PDB entry 2TRC | X-ray diffraction, 2.40 A resolution | chains B and G of the 3 polymer chains in the assembly

# Chain B
Name: Transducin
Source organism: Bos taurus
Notes: fragment: lys-c resistant fragment, the gamma subunit cleaved after residue 68
UniProtKB: P62871 (GBB1_BOVIN); residue numbers follow UniProt; this construct covers 1-340
Sequence (340 residues; row label = number of the first residue in the row):
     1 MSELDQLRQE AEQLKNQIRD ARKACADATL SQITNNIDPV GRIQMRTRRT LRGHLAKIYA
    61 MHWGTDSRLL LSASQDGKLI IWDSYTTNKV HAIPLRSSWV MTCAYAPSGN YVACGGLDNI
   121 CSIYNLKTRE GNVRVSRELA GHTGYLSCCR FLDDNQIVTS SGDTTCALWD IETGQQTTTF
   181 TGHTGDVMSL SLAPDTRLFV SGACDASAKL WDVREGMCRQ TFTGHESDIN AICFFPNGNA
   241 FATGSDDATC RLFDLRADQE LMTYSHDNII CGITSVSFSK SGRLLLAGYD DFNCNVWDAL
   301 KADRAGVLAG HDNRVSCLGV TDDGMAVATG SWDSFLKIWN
Bound ions: Gd ion near Gln44 (its only coordinating residue here)
Swiss-Prot annotation at these positions:
  - modified residue: Ser2 (N-acetylserine), His266 (Phosphohistidine)

# Chain G
Name: Transducin
Source organism: Bos taurus
Notes: fragment: lys-c resistant fragment, the gamma subunit cleaved after residue 68
UniProtKB: P02698 (GBG1_BOVIN); residues 502-568 here correspond to UniProt positions 1-67 (UniProt number = residue number - 501)
Sequence (68 residues; each row starts with the number of its first residue):
   501 MPVINIEDLT EKDKLKMEVD QLKKEVTLER MLVSKCCEEF RDYVEERSGE DPLVKGIPED
   561 KNPFKELK
Bound ions: Gd ion site 1: Asp542, Glu546; Gd ion site 2 near Asp542 (its only coordinating residue here)

# Interface between chain B and chain G
Pairs across the interface (102; chain B residue first):
  Ser2(B) with Lys512(G)
  Leu4(B) with Lys512(G)
  Leu7(B) with Lys512(G); Val519(G)
  Glu10(B) with Lys523(G), salt bridge
  Ala11(B) with Val519(G); Leu522(G)
  Leu14(B) with Val519(G); Leu522(G), hydrophobic; Lys523(G); Val526(G), hydrophobic
  Lys15(B) with Glu518(G), salt bridge; Leu522(G)
  Ile18(B) with Leu522(G), hydrophobic; Val526(G), hydrophobic; Arg530(G)
  Ala21(B) with Arg530(G)
  Arg22(B) with Arg530(G)
  Cys25(B) with Met531(G); Leu532(G); Val533(G), hydrogen bond (backbone-backbone)
  Asp27(B) with Leu532(G); Val533(G); Ser534(G), hydrogen bond (side chain-backbone)
  Ala28(B) with Val533(G)
  Leu30(B) with Cys537(G), hydrophobic; Phe540(G), hydrophobic
  Ile37(B) with Arg541(G); Glu545(G)
  Ile43(B) with Leu553(G); Val554(G)
  Met45(B) with Leu553(G), hydrophobic
  Arg48(B) with Asn562(G); Phe564(G)
  Arg49(B) with Phe564(G), hydrogen bond (side chain-backbone); Lys565(G), hydrogen bond (side chain-backbone); Leu567(G)
  Ser84(B) with Phe564(G)
  Tyr85(B) with Pro563(G); Phe564(G), hydrophobic
  Thr165(B) with Glu507(G)
  Gln176(B) with Ile504(G)
  Thr177(B) with Pro502(G); Val503(G); Ile504(G)
  Thr178(B) with Pro502(G); Val503(G)
  Thr179(B) with Val503(G), hydrogen bond (backbone-backbone); Ile504(G); Asn505(G)
  Thr181(B) with Glu507(G)
  Gly216(B) with Val503(G)
  Met217(B) with Lys524(G)
  Cys218(B) with Gln521(G), hydrogen bond (backbone-side chain); Lys524(G)
  Gln220(B) with Glu525(G); Leu528(G)
  Thr221(B) with Glu525(G), hydrogen bond
  Phe235(B) with Phe540(G), hydrophobic; Tyr543(G), hydrophobic; Val544(G), hydrophobic
  Pro236(B) with Tyr543(G)
  Asn237(B) with Tyr543(G)
  Leu252(B) with Phe540(G), hydrophobic
  Asp254(B) with Cys536(G), hydrogen bond
  Arg256(B) with Arg530(G); Met531(G), hydrogen bond (backbone-backbone); Cys536(G); Glu539(G), salt bridge
  Ala257(B) with Met531(G); Cys536(G), hydrophobic
  Asp258(B) with Leu528(G); Arg530(G), salt bridge
  Gln259(B) with Val533(G)
  Leu261(B) with Cys536(G), hydrophobic
  Ser279(B) with Asp551(G), hydrogen bond
  Lys280(B) with Asp551(G)
  Ser281(B) with Tyr543(G); Val544(G); Arg547(G); Ser548(G); Asp551(G), hydrogen bond
  Arg283(B) with Val544(G); Ser548(G)
  Leu284(B) with Leu553(G)
  Leu300(B) with Phe540(G), hydrophobic; Arg541(G); Val544(G), hydrophobic
  Asp323(B) with Pro552(G)
  Gly324(B) with Pro552(G); Leu553(G)
  Met325(B) with Pro552(G), hydrophobic; Leu553(G); Ile557(G); Lys561(G); Pro563(G)
  Ala326(B) with Phe564(G), hydrophobic
  Val327(B) with Leu553(G), hydrophobic
  Ile338(B) with Phe564(G), hydrophobic
  Asn340(B) with Ile557(G); Asn562(G), hydrogen bond; Phe564(G)
Also at the interface, not in a pair above, chain B (73 interface residues in all): Arg8, Gln17, Ala24, Ala26, Thr29, Thr34, Val40, Trp63, Ser67, Thr86, Asp163, Thr164, Thr184, Arg219, Gly282, Ala299, Val320, Trp339
Also at the interface, not in a pair above, chain G (44 interface residues in all): Leu515, Lys516, Glu566

# In short
73 residues of chain B and 44 residues of chain G are in contact, with 12 hydrogen bonds and 4 salt bridges.
Among the polar pairs are Glu10(B)-Lys523(G), Lys15(B)-Glu518(G) and Arg256(B)-Glu539(G). Asp542(G) and
Glu546(G) form the Gd ion site 1.
Here chain B is Transducin and chain G is Transducin, both from Bos taurus. Entry 2TRC (Phosducin/transducin
beta-gamma complex) was determined by X-ray diffraction.
